8Z1W - chains A and C of the 4 polymer chains in the assembly; structure by electron microscopy, 3.00 A resolution.

== Chain A ==
Name: Dipeptide transport system permease protein DppB
Source organism: Escherichia coli K-12
UniProt: P0AEF8 (DPPB_ECOLI); residues 1-339 here = UniProt positions 1-339
Chain sequence (339 residues; numbered 1 to 339; the number before each row is that of its first residue):
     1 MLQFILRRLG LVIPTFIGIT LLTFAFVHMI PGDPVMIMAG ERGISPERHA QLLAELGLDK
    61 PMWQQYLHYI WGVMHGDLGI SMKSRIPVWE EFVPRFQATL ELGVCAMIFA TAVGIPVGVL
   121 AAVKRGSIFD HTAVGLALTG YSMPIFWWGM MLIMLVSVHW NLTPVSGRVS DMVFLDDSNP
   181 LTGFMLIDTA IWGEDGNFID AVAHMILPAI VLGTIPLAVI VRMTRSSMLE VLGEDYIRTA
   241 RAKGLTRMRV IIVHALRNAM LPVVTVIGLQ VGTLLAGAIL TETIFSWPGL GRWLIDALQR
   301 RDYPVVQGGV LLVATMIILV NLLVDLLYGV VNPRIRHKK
Not modelled in the structure: 1, 33-61, 337-339

== Chain C ==
Name: Dipeptide transport ATP-binding protein DppD
Source organism: Escherichia coli K-12
Notes: EC 7.4.2.9
UniProt: P0AAG0 (DPPD_ECOLI); residue numbers follow UniProt; this construct covers 1-327
Chain sequence (327 residues; row label = number of the first residue in the row):
     1 MALLNVDKLS VHFGDESAPF RAVDRISYSV KQGEVVGIVG ESGSGKSVSS LAIMGLIDYP
    61 GRVMAEKLEF NGQDLQRISE KERRNLVGAE VAMIFQDPMT SLNPCYTVGF QIMEAIKVHQ
   121 GGNKSTRRQR AIDLLNQVGI PDPASRLDVY PHQLSGGMSQ RVMIAMAIAC RPKLLIADQP
   181 TTALDVTIQA QIIELLLELQ QKENMALVLI THDLALVAEA AHKIIVMYAG QVVETGDAHA
   241 IFHAPRHPYT QALLRALPEF AQDKERLASL PGVVPGKYDR PNGCLLNPRC PYATDRCRAE
   301 EPALNMLADG RQSKCHYPLD DAGRPTL
Not modelled in the structure: 1-2, 326-327
Construct notes: conflict Gln179 (Glu in P0AAG0)
Metal / ion sites: 4Fe-4S cluster Fe: Cys284, Cys290, Cys297, Cys315
Ligand contacts: 4Fe-4S cluster (SF4): His247, Pro248, Cys284, Leu286, Asn287, Cys290, Tyr292, Ala293, Cys297, Pro302, Cys315, His316, Tyr317

== How chain A and chain C interact ==
Pairs across the interface (45):
  Asp235(A) with Thr100(C), hydrogen bond
  Tyr236(A) with Thr100(C), hydrogen bond (backbone-backbone); Ser101(C); Leu102(C); Asn103(C); Pro104(C)
  Arg238(A) with Leu56(C); Phe95(C)
  Thr239(A) with Phe95(C); Ser101(C), hydrogen bond (side chain-backbone); Met163(C)
  Arg241(A) with Gly55(C); Leu56(C); Val87(C)
  Ala242(A) with Met54(C), hydrophobic; Val87(C); Gly88(C); Phe95(C), hydrophobic
  Lys243(A) with Val87(C); Gln111(C); Glu114(C), salt bridge; Ala115(C); His119(C), hydrogen bond (backbone-side chain)
  Gly244(A) with Arg84(C); Val87(C); Val118(C)
  Leu245(A) with Arg84(C); Glu114(C); Val118(C), hydrophobic
  Thr246(A) with Arg84(C)
  Arg249(A) with Phe110(C); Glu114(C), salt bridge
  Val253(A) with Tyr106(C), hydrogen bond (backbone-side chain)
  His254(A) with Asn103(C), hydrogen bond; Glu114(C), salt bridge
  Arg257(A) with Cys105(C); Tyr106(C)
  Asn258(A) with Asn103(C), hydrogen bond; Pro104(C); Cys105(C), hydrogen bond
  Pro333(A) with Pro104(C); Cys105(C), hydrophobic; Tyr150(C), hydrophobic; His152(C)
  Arg334(A) with Pro104(C)
Interface residues without a listed pair, chain A (18 interface residues in all): Leu261
Interface residues without a listed pair, chain C (25 interface residues in all): Leu51, Met166

== Summary ==
18 residues of chain A and 25 residues of chain C are in contact, with 8 hydrogen bonds and 3 salt bridges.
Polar contacts include Lys243(A)-Glu114(C), Arg249(A)-Glu114(C) and His254(A)-Glu114(C). Bound to chain C:
4Fe-4S cluster.
Here chain A is Dipeptide transport system permease protein DppB and chain C is Dipeptide transport
ATP-binding protein DppD, both from Escherichia coli K-12. Entry 8Z1W (Cryo-EM structure of Escherichia coli
DppBCDF complex bound to ATPgammaS) was determined by electron microscopy (same publication as 8Z1V, 8Z1X and
8Z1Y).
